PDB entry 7TVJ | X-ray diffraction, 2.39 A resolution | chains A and B

# Chain A
Name: Tyrosine-protein phosphatase non-receptor type 11
Organism: Homo sapiens
Notes: EC 3.1.3.48
UniProt: Q06124 (PTN11_HUMAN); numbering as in UniProt (aligned over 224-525)
Chain sequence (304 residues; each row starts with the number of its first residue):
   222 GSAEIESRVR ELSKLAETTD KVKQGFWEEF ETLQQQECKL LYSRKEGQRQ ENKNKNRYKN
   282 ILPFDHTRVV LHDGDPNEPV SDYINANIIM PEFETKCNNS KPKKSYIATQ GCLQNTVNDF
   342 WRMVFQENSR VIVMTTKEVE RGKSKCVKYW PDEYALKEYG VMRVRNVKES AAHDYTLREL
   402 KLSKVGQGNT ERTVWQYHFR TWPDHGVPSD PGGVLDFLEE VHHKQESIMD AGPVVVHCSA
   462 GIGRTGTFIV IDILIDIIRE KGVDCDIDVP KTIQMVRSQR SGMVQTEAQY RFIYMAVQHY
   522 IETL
Unresolved in the structure: 222-247, 315-322
Construct notes: expression tag (222-223)
Swiss-Prot annotation at these positions:
  - active site: Cys-459 (Phosphocysteine intermediate)
  - binding site (substrate): Asp-425, Cys-459 to Arg-465, Gln-506
  - natural variant: Gln-256 (Q256R: In NS1), Leu-261 (L261F: In NS1; L261H: In NS1), Leu-262 (L262F: In NS1; L262R: In NS1), Arg-265 (R265Q: In NS1), Tyr-279 (Y279C: In NS1 and LPRD1; Y279S: In LPRD1), Ile-282 (I282V: In NS1), Phe-285 (F285L: In NS1; F285S: In NS1), Asn-308 (N308D: In NS1; N308S: In NS1), Ile-309 (I309V: In NS1), Thr-411 (T411M: In NS1; uncertain significance), Ala-461 (A461T: In LPRD1), Gly-464 (G464A: In LPRD1), 9 further natural variant entries in UniProt
  - mutagenesis: Cys-459 (C459S: Abolishes phosphatase activity. Enhances interaction with NEDD9)
Disulfides: Cys-367/Cys-459
Ligand contacts: citrate anion (FLC): Thr-356, Thr-357, Lys-366, Cys-459, Ser-460, Ala-461, Gly-462, Ile-463, Gly-464, Arg-465, Thr-466, Gln-506, Gln-510
What the authors report for this chain:
  - catalytic residues: Cys-459 (citing earlier work)
  - specificity-determining residues: Ser-502 (proposed by the authors, not directly observed)
  - specificity-determining residues: Gln-256, Cys-259, Leu-261
  - mutagenesis - C459S (Kd 1.2 nM): increased binding to Mb(SHP2PTP_13) (chain B)
  - mutagenesis - C459S: decreased binding to Mb11
  - mutagenesis - C459E (Kd 210 nM): decreased binding to Mb(SHP2PTP_13) (chain B)

# Chain B
Name: Mb(SHP2PTP_13)
Organism: synthetic construct
Chain sequence (94 residues; each row starts with the number of its first residue):
     2 GSVSSVPTKL EVVAATPTSL LISWDAVDEW YVSYYRITYG ETGGNSPVQE FTVPGYSSTA
    62 TISGLSPGVD YTITVYAYPL WSQGGSPISI NYRT
Unresolved in the structure: 44-48, 68-71, 94-95

# Interface between chain A and chain B
Contacting residue pairs (34; chain A residue first):
  Glu-252(A) / Tyr-79(B)  hydrogen bond
  Gln-255(A) / Tyr-35(B)  hydrogen bond
  Gln-255(A) / Tyr-79(B)
  Gln-255(A) / Leu-81(B)
  Gln-256(A) / Tyr-79(B)
  Gln-256(A) / Leu-81(B)
  Glu-258(A) / Trp-82(B)
  Cys-259(A) / Leu-81(B)  hydrophobic
  Cys-259(A) / Trp-82(B)
  Leu-261(A) / Trp-82(B)  hydrophobic
  Arg-265(A) / Ser-83(B)  hydrogen bond
  Gln-269(A) / Gly-2(B)
  Asn-277(A) / Glu-30(B)
  Arg-278(A) / Glu-30(B)
  Tyr-279(A) / Glu-30(B)
  Tyr-279(A) / Trp-31(B)
  Tyr-279(A) / Tyr-32(B)
  Lys-280(A) / Asp-29(B)  hydrogen bond (side chain-backbone)
  Lys-280(A) / Glu-30(B)  hydrogen bond (backbone-backbone)
  Lys-280(A) / Trp-31(B)
  Asn-281(A) / Trp-31(B)
  Asn-281(A) / Tyr-32(B)  hydrogen bond (side chain-backbone)
  Asn-281(A) / Trp-82(B)  hydrogen bond (backbone-side chain)
  Ile-282(A) / Tyr-32(B)  hydrophobic
  Ile-282(A) / Trp-82(B)  hydrophobic
  Asp-425(A) / Tyr-57(B)
  Ala-461(A) / Tyr-32(B)  hydrophobic
  Ile-463(A) / Tyr-32(B)  hydrophobic
  Ser-502(A) / Trp-82(B)
  Gly-503(A) / Trp-82(B)
  Gln-506(A) / Tyr-32(B)
  Gln-506(A) / Ser-34(B)  hydrogen bond
  Gln-506(A) / Tyr-35(B)
  Gln-506(A) / Pro-80(B)
Interface residues without a listed pair, chain A (24 interface residues in all): Phe-251, Lys-364, Lys-366, Thr-507
Interface residues without a listed pair, chain B (16 interface residues in all): Ser-3, Val-28, Arg-37
The authors on this interface:
  - interface residues, chain A: Gln-256(A), Cys-259(A), Leu-261(A), Ser-502(A)

# In short
24 residues of chain A and 16 residues of chain B are in contact; the contacts include 8 hydrogen bonds. Among
the polar pairs are Glu-252(A)/Tyr-79(B), Gln-255(A)/Tyr-35(B) and Arg-265(A)/Ser-83(B). Bound to chain A:
citrate anion. The paper reports the catalytic residue Cys-459(A); C459S of chain A increases binding to
Mb(SHP2PTP_13) (chain B).
Chain A is Tyrosine-protein phosphatase non-receptor type 11 (Homo sapiens) and chain B is Mb(SHP2PTP_13)
(synthetic construct); the structure, Crystal Structure of Monobody Mb(SHP2PTP_13)/SHP2 PTP Domain Complex,
was determined by X-ray diffraction.
